3DY9 - chain A; structure by X-ray diffraction, 1.70 A resolution.

[Chain A]
Molecule: D7 protein
Source organism: Aedes aegypti
Reference sequence: P18153 (D7_AEDAE); residues 1-303 here correspond to UniProt positions 19-321 (UniProt number = residue number + 18)
Chain sequence (303 residues; each row starts with the number of its first residue):
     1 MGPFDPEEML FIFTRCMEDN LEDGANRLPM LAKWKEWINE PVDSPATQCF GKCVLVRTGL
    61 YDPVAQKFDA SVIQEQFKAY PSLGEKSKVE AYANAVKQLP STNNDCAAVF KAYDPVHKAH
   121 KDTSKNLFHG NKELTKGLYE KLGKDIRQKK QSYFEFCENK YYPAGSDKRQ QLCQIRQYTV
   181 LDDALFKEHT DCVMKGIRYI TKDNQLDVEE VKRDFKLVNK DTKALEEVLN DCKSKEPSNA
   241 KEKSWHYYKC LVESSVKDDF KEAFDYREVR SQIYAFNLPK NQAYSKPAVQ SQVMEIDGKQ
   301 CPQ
Disordered / not traced: 290-293, 303
Sequence notes: variant E227 (Lys245 in P18153), N281 (Lys299 in P18153)
Cystine bridges: C16-C53, C49-C106, C157-C192, C173-C301, C232-C250
Curated features (UniProtKB/Swiss-Prot):
  - binding site (leukotriene E4): W37, G130, K149
  - binding site (noradrenaline): E158, R176, H189, D265, E268

[Summary]
Curated annotation (UniProt) lists 3 leukotriene E4-binding residues and 5 noradrenaline-binding residues.
Chain A is D7 protein (Aedes aegypti); the structure, Crystal structure of AeD7 potassium bromide soak, was
determined by X-ray diffraction together with 3DXL, 3DYE and 3DZT from the same study.
